Entry 8QGW (X-ray diffraction, 1.60 A resolution); this record covers chains B and C of the 4 polymer chains in the assembly.

[Chain B]
Molecule: NADH-quinone oxidoreductase subunit F
Source organism: Aquifex aeolicus VF5
Notes: engineered mutation(s): 427AGHHHHHH
UniProtKB: O66841 (NUOF_AQUAE); residues 1-426 here = UniProt positions 1-426
Chain sequence (434 residues; each row starts with the number of its first residue):
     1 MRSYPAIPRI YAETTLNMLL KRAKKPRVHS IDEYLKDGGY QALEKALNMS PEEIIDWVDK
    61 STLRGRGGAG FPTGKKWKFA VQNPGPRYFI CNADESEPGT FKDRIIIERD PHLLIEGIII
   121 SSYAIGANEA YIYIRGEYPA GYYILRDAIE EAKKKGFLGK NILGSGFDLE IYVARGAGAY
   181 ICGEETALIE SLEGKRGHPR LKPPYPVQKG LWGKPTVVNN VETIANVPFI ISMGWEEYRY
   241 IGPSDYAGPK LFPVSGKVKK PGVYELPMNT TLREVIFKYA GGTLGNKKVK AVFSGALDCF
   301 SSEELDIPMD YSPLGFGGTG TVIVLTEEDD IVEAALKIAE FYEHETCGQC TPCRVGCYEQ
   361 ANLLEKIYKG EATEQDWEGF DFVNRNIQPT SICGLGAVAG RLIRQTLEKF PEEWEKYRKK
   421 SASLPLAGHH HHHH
Not modelled in the structure: 1-2, 421-434
Differences from the reference sequence: expression tag (427-434)
Bound ions: Na+ near Glu108 (its only coordinating residue here); 4Fe-4S cluster Fe: Cys347, Cys350, Cys353, Cys393
Ligand contacts:
  - 3-acetylpyridine adenine dinucleotide (A3D): Gly67, Gly68, Ala69, Phe71, Lys76, Phe79, Tyr180, Glu185, Lys202, Tyr205, Pro206, Val207, Val218, Leu297, Gly318, Gly394, Val398
  - FMN (flavin mononucleotide): Gly65, Arg66, Gly67, Gly68, Ala69, Phe71, Lys76, Asn92, Asp94, Glu95, Ser96, Tyr180, Ile181, Gly183, Glu184, Glu185, Val218, Asn219, Asn220, Thr223, Gly394, Leu395
  - 4Fe-4S cluster (SF4): Ile181, Pro199, Thr346, Cys347, Gly348, Gln349, Cys350, Cys353, Ser391, Ile392, Cys393, Leu395, Gly396
Swiss-Prot annotation at these positions:
  - binding site (NAD(+)): Gly65 to Gly74
  - binding site (FMN): Gly176 to Thr223
  - binding site ([4Fe-4S] cluster): Cys347, Cys350, Cys353, Cys393

[Chain C]
Molecule: NADH-quinone oxidoreductase subunit E
Source organism: Aquifex aeolicus VF5
Notes: EC 7.1.1.-
UniProtKB: O66842 (NUOE_AQUAE); residues 1-160 here = UniProt positions 1-160
Chain sequence (160 residues; row label = number of the first residue in the row):
     1 MFKTEFEFPE ELKTKLQEHI NYFPKKRQAI LLCLHEIQNY YGYIPPESLK PLADMLELPL
    61 NHVEGVVAFY DMFDREDKAK YRIRVCVSIV CHLMGTNKLL KALENILGIK PGEVTPDGKF
   121 KIVPVQCLGA CSEAPVFMVN DDEYKFESEV QLNEILSRYT
Not modelled in the structure: 1-5
Bound ions: 2Fe-2S cluster Fe: Cys86, Cys91, Cys127, Cys131
Ligand contacts: 2Fe-2S cluster (FES): Cys86, Ser88, Ile89, Val90, Cys91, Cys127, Leu128, Gly129, Ala130, Cys131, Val136
Swiss-Prot annotation at these positions:
  - binding site ([2Fe-2S] cluster): Cys86, Cys91, Cys127, Cys131

[How chain B and chain C interact]
Contacting residue pairs (8; chain B residue first):
  Leu35(B) with Glu147(C)
  Lys36(B) with Glu147(C), salt bridge; Ser148(C), hydrogen bond (backbone-side chain)
  Gln41(B) with Gln151(C), hydrogen bond (side chain-backbone); Glu154(C); Ile155(C)
  Glu44(B) with Arg158(C), salt bridge
  Lys155(B) with Glu133(C), salt bridge
Also at the interface, not in a pair above, chain B (6 interface residues in all): Asp37
Also at the interface, not in a pair above, chain C (9 interface residues in all): Lys145, Val150

[Summary]
6 residues of chain B and 9 residues of chain C are in contact; the contacts include 2 hydrogen bonds and 3
salt bridges. Polar contacts include Lys36(B)-Glu147(C), Glu44(B)-Arg158(C) and Lys155(B)-Glu133(C). Chain B
binds 4Fe-4S cluster, flavin mononucleotide and 3-acetylpyridine adenine dinucleotide.
Chain B is NADH-quinone oxidoreductase subunit F and chain C is NADH-quinone oxidoreductase subunit E, both
from Aquifex aeolicus VF5; the structure, Crystal structure of oxidized respiratory Complex I subunits NuoEF
from Aquifex aeolicus bound to oxidized 3-acetylpyridine ..., was determined by X-ray diffraction (same
publication as 8QG1, 8QH4, 8QH7 and 8QHK).
